PDB entry 8BVJ | electron microscopy, 4.50 A resolution (low resolution: residue-level contacts below are approximate; hydrogen-bond / salt-bridge calls are withheld) | chains W and B of the 23 polymer chains in the assembly

Chain W:
Protein: RNA-binding protein Hfq
Organism: Pseudomonas aeruginosa
UniProt: A6VD57 (HFQ_PSEA7); residue numbers follow UniProt; this construct covers 1-82
Chain sequence (82 residues; each row starts with the number of its first residue):
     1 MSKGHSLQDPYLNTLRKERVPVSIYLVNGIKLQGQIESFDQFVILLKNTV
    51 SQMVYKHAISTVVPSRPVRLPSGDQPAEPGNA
Disordered / not traced: 1-2, 71-82
What the authors report for this chain:
  - binding site for estA mRNA (chain B): Asn13, Arg16, Arg19, Gln41, Arg66

Chain B:
Molecule: estA mRNA
Sequence (117 nucleotides; each row starts with the number of its first residue; note: 2 numbers in that range are skipped by the numbering (no residue carries them; nothing is unmodelled there); a row labelled like 80A-80B holds insertion residues (80A, then the next letters in order)):
     1 GCUGAGGAGGCUUUACGACGGGCCCCGAGGCGCAUGCCGACGACACGGCG
    51 GCCCGACAAUAAAAACAAA
    71 UCAUGGAGUA
80A-80B AG
    82 AGAAUGAUCAGAAUGGCGCUCAAGCCACUGGUAGCG
Disordered / not traced: 1-18, 29-44, 71-73, 80A-80B, 95-117

How chain W and chain B interact:
Contacting residue pairs (13):
  Lys3(W) - A45(B)
  Lys3(W) - C46(B)
  Gly4(W) - A45(B)
  Arg16(W) - G22(B)
  Arg16(W) - C23(B)
  Glu18(W) - C57(B)
  Arg19(W) - C57(B)
  Glu37(W) - G21(B)
  Ser38(W) - G21(B)
  Ser38(W) - G22(B)
  Gln41(W) - C46(B)
  Ser65(W) - A63(B)
  Pro67(W) - A63(B)
Also at the interface, not in a pair above, chain W (17 interface residues in all): Asn13, Gln33, Phe39, Leu45, Asn48, Thr49, Arg66
Also at the interface, not in a pair above, chain B (9 interface residues in all): C66, A69

Summary:
17 residues of chain W and 9 residues of chain B are in contact. The paper reports a binding site for estA
mRNA (chain B) at Asn13(W), Arg16(W) and Arg19(W) among others.
Here chain W is RNA-binding protein Hfq (Pseudomonas aeruginosa) and chain B is estA mRNA. Entry 8BVJ
(Hfq-Crc-estA translation repression complex) was determined by electron microscopy, deposited together with
8BVH and 8BVM.
